PDB entry 6HNC | X-ray diffraction, 1.50 A resolution | chains A and B of the 4 polymer chains in the assembly

Chain A (and B):
Protein: Pteridine reductase
Organism: Trypanosoma brucei brucei
Notes: chain B of this document is another copy of the same molecule, construct and numbering; everything in this record applies to it too
Reference sequence: O76290 (O76290_TRYBB); numbering as in UniProt (aligned over 1-268)
Amino-acid sequence (288 residues; each row starts with the number of its first residue; numbers below 1 keep their minus sign (Met-19 is residue -19)):
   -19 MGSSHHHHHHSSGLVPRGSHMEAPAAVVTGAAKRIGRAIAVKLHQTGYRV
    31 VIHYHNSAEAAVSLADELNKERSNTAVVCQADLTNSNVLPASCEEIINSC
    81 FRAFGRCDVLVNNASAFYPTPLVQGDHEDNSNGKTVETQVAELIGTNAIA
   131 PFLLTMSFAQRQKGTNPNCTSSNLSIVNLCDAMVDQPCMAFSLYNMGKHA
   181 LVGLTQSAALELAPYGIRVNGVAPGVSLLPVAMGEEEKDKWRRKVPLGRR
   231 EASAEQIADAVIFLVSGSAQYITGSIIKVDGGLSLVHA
Disordered / not traced: -19 to 1, 105-113, 143-151
Sequence notes: initiating methionine (-19); expression tag (-18 to 0)
Small-molecule neighbours:
  - Cycloguanil (1CY; 1-(4-chlorophenyl)-6,6-dimethyl-1,6-dihydro-1,3,5-triazine-2,4-diamine): Arg14, Ser95, Ala96, Phe97, Asp161, Tyr174, Val206, Leu208, Leu209, Pro210, Met213, Trp221
  - NADP (NAP; NADP nicotinamide-adenine-dinucleotide phosphate): Gly10, Arg14, Ile15, Gly16, His33, Tyr34, His35, Asn36, Ser37, Ala61, Asp62, Leu63, Thr64, Asn93, Ala94, Ser95, Ala96, Thr126, Asn127, Leu159, Cys160, Asp161, Tyr174, Lys178, Pro204, Gly205, Val206, Ser207, Leu208

Interface between chain A and chain B:
Pairs across the interface (24; chain A residue first):
  Met163(A) with His267(B)
  Asp165(A) with Leu265(B)
  Gln166(A) with Gln166(B); Ser264(B); Leu265(B); His267(B)
  Pro167(A) with Leu265(B); His267(B)
  Trp221(A) with His267(B)
  Lys224(A) with Ala268(B), hydrogen bond (side chain-backbone)
  Ser264(A) with Gln166(B)
  Leu265(A) with Asp165(B); Gln166(B); Pro167(B)
  Val266(A) with Ala268(B), hydrophobic
  His267(A) with Met163(B); Gln166(B); Pro167(B); Cys168(B); Trp221(B); Ala268(B)
  Ala268(A) with Lys224(B), hydrogen bond (backbone-side chain); Val266(B), hydrophobic; His267(B)
Other interface residues (no listed pair), chain A (13 interface residues in all): Cys168, Leu263
Other interface residues (no listed pair), chain B (13 interface residues in all): Leu263

Summary:
The chain A/chain B interface involves 13 residues from each chain, with 2 hydrogen bonds. Its one
hydrogen-bonded contact is Lys224(A)-Ala268(B). Chain A binds NADP and Cycloguanil.
Chain A and chain B are both Pteridine reductase (Trypanosoma brucei brucei); the structure, Trypanosoma
brucei PTR1 in complex with cycloguanil, was determined by X-ray diffraction together with 6HNR and 6HOW from
the same study.
